Entry 2E75 (X-ray diffraction, 3.55 A resolution); this record covers chains A and D of the 8 polymer chains in the assembly.

# Chain A
Molecule: Cytochrome b6
Source organism: Mastigocladus laminosus
UniProt: P83791 (CYB6_MASLA); numbering as in UniProt (aligned over 1-215)
Sequence (215 residues; numbered 1 to 215; the number before each row is that of its first residue):
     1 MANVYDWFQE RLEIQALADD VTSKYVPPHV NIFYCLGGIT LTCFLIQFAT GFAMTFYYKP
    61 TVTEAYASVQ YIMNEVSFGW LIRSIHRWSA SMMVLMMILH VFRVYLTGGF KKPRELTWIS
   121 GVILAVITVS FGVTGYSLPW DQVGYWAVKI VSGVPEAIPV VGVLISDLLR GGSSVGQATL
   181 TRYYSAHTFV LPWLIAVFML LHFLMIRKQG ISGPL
Glycans and other covalent adducts: heme (HEM) linked to Cys-35
Bound ions: Cd2+: Glu-75 (shared with 1 residue of chain C); heme Fe site 1: His-86, His-187; heme Fe site 2: His-100, His-202
Ligand contacts:
  - beta-carotene (BCR): Ile-32, Phe-33, Ile-39, Met-96, Leu-99
  - chlorophyll a (CLA): Ile-98, Val-101, Phe-102, Tyr-105, Ile-123, Ala-125, Val-126, Val-129
  - heme (HEM), molecule 1: Val-30, Asn-31, Tyr-34, Gly-38, Leu-41, Thr-42, Phe-203, Ile-206, Arg-207, Gly-210, Ile-211
  - heme (HEM), molecule 2: Phe-33, Tyr-34, Leu-36, Gly-37, Gly-38, Thr-40, Leu-41, Met-93, Met-97, His-100, Val-101, Arg-103, Val-104, Gly-109, Phe-110, Arg-114, Thr-117, Trp-118, Gly-121, Val-122, Leu-124, Ala-125, Thr-128, His-202, Phe-203, Ile-206, Gly-210, Ile-211, Ser-212
  - heme (HEM), molecule 3: Phe-44, Gln-47, Phe-48, Gly-51, Phe-52, Met-54, Thr-55, Tyr-58, Arg-83, His-86, Arg-87, Ala-90, Met-93, Thr-128, Phe-131, Gly-132, Gly-135, Tyr-136, Leu-138, Pro-139, Tyr-184, His-187, Thr-188, Phe-189, Pro-192
  - 2-nonyl-4-hydroxyquinoline N-oxide (QNO): Lys-24, Tyr-25, Val-26, Arg-207
UniProt features mapped onto this chain:
  - binding site (heme c): Cys-35, Lys-208
  - binding site (heme b): Arg-83, His-86, His-100, Arg-103, His-187, His-202

# Chain D
Molecule: Cytochrome b6-f complex iron-sulfur subunit
Source organism: Mastigocladus laminosus
Notes: EC 1.10.99.1
UniProt: P83794 (UCRI_MASLA); numbering as in UniProt (aligned over 1-179)
Sequence (179 residues; row label = number of the first residue in the row):
     1 MAQFTESMDV PDMGRRQFMN LLAFGTVTGV ALGALYPLVK YFIPPSGGAV GGGTTAKDKL
    61 GNNVKVSKFL ESHNAGDRVL VQGLKGDPTY IVVESKEAIR DYGINAVCTH LGCVVPWNAA
   121 ENKFKCPCHG SQYDETGKVI RGPAPLSLAL CHATVQDDNI VLTPWTETDF RTGEKPWWV
Unresolved in the structure: 1-8, 93-97
Disulfides: Cys-113/Cys-128
Bound ions: 2Fe-2S cluster Fe: Cys-108, His-110, Cys-126, His-129, Ser-131
Ligand contacts: 2Fe-2S cluster (FES): Cys-108, Thr-109, His-110, Leu-111, Gly-112, Cys-113, Cys-126, Cys-128, His-129, Gly-130, Ser-131, Tyr-133, Pro-143, Ala-144

# Chain A / chain D interface
Residue-residue contacts (20; chain A residue first):
  Phe-52(A) / Phe-42(D)  hydrophobic
  Ala-53(A) / Tyr-41(D)  hydrogen bond (backbone-side chain)
  Ala-53(A) / Phe-42(D)  hydrophobic
  Met-54(A) / Tyr-41(D)  hydrogen bond (backbone-side chain)
  Phe-56(A) / Phe-42(D)  hydrophobic
  Tyr-57(A) / Tyr-41(D)  hydrogen bond (side chain-backbone)
  Tyr-57(A) / Phe-42(D)
  Tyr-57(A) / Ile-43(D)
  Tyr-57(A) / Pro-44(D)
  Tyr-57(A) / Pro-45(D)
  Tyr-71(A) / Pro-45(D)
  Glu-75(A) / Pro-45(D)
  Val-76(A) / Tyr-41(D)
  Ser-77(A) / Lys-40(D)
  Ser-77(A) / Tyr-41(D)
  Phe-78(A) / Tyr-36(D)  hydrophobic
  Phe-78(A) / Pro-37(D)  hydrophobic
  Phe-78(A) / Lys-40(D)
  Ile-82(A) / Leu-38(D)  hydrophobic
  Ile-82(A) / Tyr-41(D)  hydrophobic
Also at the interface, not in a pair above, chain A (13 interface residues in all): Ile-72, Gly-79

# In short
Chain A and chain D form an interface of 13 and 9 residues respectively, with 3 hydrogen bonds. Polar pairs
include Ala-53(A)/Tyr-41(D), Met-54(A)/Tyr-41(D) and Tyr-57(A)/Tyr-41(D). Bound to chain A: heme,
2-nonyl-4-hydroxyquinoline N-oxide, chlorophyll a and beta-carotene. Chain D binds 2Fe-2S cluster.
Here chain A is Cytochrome b6 and chain D is Cytochrome b6-f complex iron-sulfur subunit, both from
Mastigocladus laminosus. Entry 2E75 (Crystal Structure of the Cytochrome b6f Complex with
2-nonyl-4-hydroxyquinoline N-oxide (NQNO) from M.laminosus) was determined by X-ray diffraction (same
publication as 2E74 and 2E76).
